Entry 4XWO (X-ray diffraction, 2.75 A resolution); this record covers chains E and F of the 7 polymer chains in the assembly.

== Chain E ==
Molecule: Antibody heavy chain
Organism: HOMO SAPIENS, synthetic construct
Notes: antibody fragment or engineered binder
Chain sequence (230 residues; numbered 1 to 230; the number before each row is that of its first residue):
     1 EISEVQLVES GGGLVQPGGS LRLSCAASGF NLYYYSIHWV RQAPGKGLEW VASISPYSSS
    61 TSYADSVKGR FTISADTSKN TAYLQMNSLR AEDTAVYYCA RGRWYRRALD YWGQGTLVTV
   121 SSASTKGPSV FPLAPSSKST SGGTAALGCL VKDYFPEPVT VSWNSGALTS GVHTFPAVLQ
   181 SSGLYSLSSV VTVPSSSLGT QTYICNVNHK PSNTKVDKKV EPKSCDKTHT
Unresolved in the structure: 1-3, 226-230
Cystine bridges: C25-C99, C149-C205

== Chain F ==
Molecule: Antibody light chain
Organism: HOMO SAPIENS, synthetic construct
Notes: antibody fragment or engineered binder
Chain sequence (217 residues; each row starts with the number of its first residue):
     1 SDIQMTQSPS SLSASVGDRV TITCRASQSV SSAVAWYQQK PGKAPKLLIY SASSLYSGVP
    61 SRFSGSRSGT DFTLTISSLQ PEDFATYYCQ QYPYYSSLIT FGQGTKVEIK RTVAAPSVFI
   121 FPPSDSQLKS GTASVVCLLN NFYPREAKVQ WKVDNALQSG NSQESVTEQD SKDSTYSLSS
   181 TLTLSKADYE KHKVYACEVT HQGLSSPVTK SFNRGEC
Unresolved in the structure: 1-2
Cystine bridges: C24-C89, C137-C197

== How chain E and chain F interact ==
Pairs across the interface (74; chain E residue first):
  H38(E) - I99(F)
  V40(E) - F101(F)  hydrophobic
  Q42(E) - Q39(F)  hydrogen bond
  Q42(E) - Y88(F)  hydrogen bond
  G47(E) - Y88(F)
  L48(E) - Q39(F)
  L48(E) - P45(F)  hydrophobic
  L48(E) - Y88(F)  hydrophobic
  L48(E) - F101(F)
  W50(E) - S97(F)
  W50(E) - L98(F)  hydrophobic
  W50(E) - I99(F)
  W50(E) - F101(F)
  S62(E) - S97(F)  hydrogen bond (side chain-backbone)
  Y63(E) - L98(F)
  Y98(E) - Q39(F)
  Y98(E) - K43(F)  hydrogen bond (side chain-backbone)
  Y98(E) - A44(F)  hydrophobic
  R106(E) - Y50(F)
  R107(E) - Q90(F)
  R107(E) - Y92(F)
  R107(E) - P93(F)  hydrogen bond (side chain-backbone)
  R107(E) - S96(F)  hydrogen bond (side chain-backbone)
  R107(E) - L98(F)  hydrogen bond (side chain-backbone)
  R107(E) - I99(F)
  A108(E) - Y37(F)
  L109(E) - Y37(F)  hydrogen bond (backbone-side chain)
  L109(E) - L47(F)
  D110(E) - Y56(F)
  W112(E) - A44(F)  hydrophobic
  W112(E) - P45(F)
  G113(E) - A44(F)
  F131(E) - S124(F)
  F131(E) - S126(F)
  F131(E) - Q127(F)
  P132(E) - S124(F)
  L133(E) - F121(F)  hydrophobic
  L133(E) - V136(F)  hydrophobic
  A134(E) - F121(F)
  S141(E) - S117(F)
  S141(E) - V118(F)
  S141(E) - F119(F)
  S141(E) - K210(F)
  G142(E) - S117(F)
  G142(E) - F119(F)
  A146(E) - F119(F)  hydrophobic
  A146(E) - F121(F)
  A146(E) - L138(F)  hydrophobic
  L150(E) - S134(F)
  K152(E) - Q127(F)
  K152(E) - T132(F)
  K152(E) - S134(F)
  H173(E) - N140(F)  hydrogen bond
  H173(E) - N141(F)
  H173(E) - D170(F)  salt bridge
  H173(E) - S177(F)  hydrogen bond
  F175(E) - L138(F)  hydrophobic
  F175(E) - S165(F)
  F175(E) - T167(F)
  F175(E) - S177(F)
  F175(E) - L178(F)
  F175(E) - S179(F)
  P176(E) - S165(F)  hydrogen bond (backbone-side chain)
  P176(E) - V166(F)
  V178(E) - Q163(F)
  V178(E) - S165(F)
  L179(E) - Q163(F)  hydrogen bond (backbone-side chain)
  Q180(E) - Q163(F)
  V190(E) - L138(F)  hydrophobic
  T192(E) - N140(F)
  K223(E) - P122(F)
  K223(E) - C217(F)
  S224(E) - C217(F)
  C225(E) - C217(F)  disulfide
Also at the interface, not in a pair above, chain E (46 interface residues in all): K46, E49, S53, R103, Y111, T144, A145, L147, T174, S188
Also at the interface, not in a pair above, chain F (44 interface residues in all): A35, S130, E164
Cross-chain cystine bridges: C225(E)-C217(F)

== Summary ==
The interface between chain E and chain F involves 46 residues on one side and 44 on the other, with 1
disulfide bond, 12 hydrogen bonds and 1 salt bridge. Polar pairs include H173(E)-D170(F), Q42(E)-Q39(F) and
Q42(E)-Y88(F).
Chain E is Antibody heavy chain and chain F is Antibody light chain, both from HOMO SAPIENS, synthetic
construct; the structure, Structure of Get3 bound to the transmembrane domain of Sec22, was determined by
X-ray diffraction (same publication as 4XTR and 4XVU).
